Entry 8UN1 (electron microscopy, 3.90 A resolution); this record covers chains S and T of the 21 polymer chains in the assembly.

== Chain S ==
Name: T33-ml23-redesigned-CutA-fold
Organism: synthetic construct
Chain sequence (101 residues; row label = number of the first residue in the row):
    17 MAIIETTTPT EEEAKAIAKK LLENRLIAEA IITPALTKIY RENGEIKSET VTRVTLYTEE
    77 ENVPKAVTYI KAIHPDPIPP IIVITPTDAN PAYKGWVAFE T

== Chain T ==
Name: T33-ml23-redesigned-tandem-BMC-T-fold
Organism: synthetic construct
Chain sequence (190 residues; each row starts with the number of its first residue):
    16 DPERPALGIL ELSSYARGVK VADAALKAAP VKLLKCEPVE PGRALIMLLG EPEDVAKAMI
    76 AALDVAGLGS GNLIDYALIP EIHPQLLPFL KEYKKSEPIK DPNKAIIVAE VSTVAAAIEA
   136 ADVALRLANV ELTSMRLAEH IGGRASFTLI GDKEDVEKAA RAIRGVAGER LLDLEIIEKP
   196 VEALIGNEFF
Unresolved in the structure: 204-205

== How chain S and chain T interact ==
Pairs across the interface (6):
  Pro80(S) - Tyr91(T)
  Lys81(S) - Met74(T)  hydrogen bond (side chain-backbone)
  Lys81(S) - Leu78(T)
  Thr84(S) - Leu93(T)
  Tyr85(S) - Glu68(T)
  Lys87(S) - Pro95(T)
Interface residues without a listed pair, chain S (9 interface residues in all): Ala88, Ile89, Pro93, Ile94
Interface residues without a listed pair, chain T (9 interface residues in all): Pro67, Ile75, Arg141

== Summary ==
The chain S/chain T interface involves 9 residues from each chain, with 1 hydrogen bond. Its one
hydrogen-bonded contact is Lys81(S)-Met74(T).
Chain S is T33-ml23-redesigned-CutA-fold and chain T is T33-ml23-redesigned-tandem-BMC-T-fold, both from
synthetic construct; the structure, T33-ml23 Assembly Intermediate - Designed Tetrahedral Protein Cage Using
Machine Learning Algorithms, was determined by electron microscopy together with 8UF0, 8UI2, 8UJA, 8UKM, 8UMP
and 8UMR from the same study.
